PDB entry 1MKQ | X-ray diffraction, 1.64 A resolution | chain A

== Chain A ==
Protein: Cytochrome c Peroxidase
Organism: Saccharomyces cerevisiae
Notes: EC 1.11.1.5
UniProt: P00431 (CCPR_YEAST); residues 1-294 here correspond to UniProt positions 68-361 (UniProt number = residue number + 67)
Amino-acid sequence (294 residues; numbered 1 to 294; the number before each row is that of its first residue):
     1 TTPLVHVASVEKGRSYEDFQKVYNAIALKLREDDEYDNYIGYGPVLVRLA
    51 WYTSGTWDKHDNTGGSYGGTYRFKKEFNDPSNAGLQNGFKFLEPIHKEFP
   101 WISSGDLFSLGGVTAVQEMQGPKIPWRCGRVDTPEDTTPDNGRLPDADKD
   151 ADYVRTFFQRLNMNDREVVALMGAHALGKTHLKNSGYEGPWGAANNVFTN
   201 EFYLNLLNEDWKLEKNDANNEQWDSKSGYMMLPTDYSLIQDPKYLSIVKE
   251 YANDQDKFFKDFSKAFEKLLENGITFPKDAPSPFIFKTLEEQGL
Differences from the reference sequence: engineered mutation Tyr-52 (His119 in P00431)
Bound ions: heme Fe near His-175 (its only coordinating residue here)
Small-molecule neighbours: heme (HEM): Pro-44, Val-45, Val-47, Arg-48, Trp-51, Ala-83, Pro-145, Asp-146, Ala-147, Val-154, Phe-158, Leu-171, Met-172, Ala-174, His-175, Leu-177, Gly-178, Lys-179, Thr-180, His-181, Asn-184, Ser-185, Tyr-187, Trp-191, Leu-232, Thr-234, Phe-262, Phe-266
UniProt features mapped onto this chain:
  - active site: Trp-191 (Tryptophan radical intermediate)
  - binding site (heme b): His-175
  - site: Arg-48 (Transition state stabilizer)
  - modified residue: Tyr-153 (Phosphotyrosine)
What the authors report for this chain:
  - conformationally variable residues (side-chain flip): Tyr-52
  - catalytic residues: Arg-48 (citing earlier work)

== In short ==
Ligands of chain A: heme. UniProt lists active-site residue Trp-191 and heme b-binding residue His-175. From
the paper: the catalytic residue Arg-48; conformational variability at Tyr-52.
Chain A is Cytochrome c Peroxidase (Saccharomyces cerevisiae); the structure, Crystal Structure of the Mutant
Variant of Cytochrome c Peroxidase in the 'Open' Uncross-linked form, was determined by X-ray diffraction
(same publication as 1MK8, 1MKR and 1ML2).
